3AN2 - chains B and I of the 10 polymer chains in the assembly; structure by X-ray diffraction, 3.60 A resolution.

Chain B:
Protein: Histone H4
From: Homo sapiens
UniProt: B2R4R0 (B2R4R0_HUMAN); residues 0-102 here correspond to UniProt positions 1-103 (UniProt number = residue number + 1)
Sequence (106 residues; numbered -3 to 102; the number before each row is that of its first residue; numbers below 1 keep their minus sign (Gly-3 is residue -3)):
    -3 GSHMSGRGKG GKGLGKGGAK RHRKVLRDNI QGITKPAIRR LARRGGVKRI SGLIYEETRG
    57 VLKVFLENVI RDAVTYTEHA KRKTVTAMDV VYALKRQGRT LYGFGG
Unresolved in the structure: -3 to 24
Sequence notes: expression tag (-3 to -1)

Chain I:
Molecule: 147 mer DNA
Sequence (147 nucleotides; numbered -73 to 73; the number before each row is that of its first residue; numbers below 1 keep their minus sign (DA-73 is residue -73)):
   -73 ATCCTTCGTT GGAAACGGGA TTTCTTCATT TCATGCTAGA CAGAAGAATT CTCAGTAACT
   -13 TCTTTGTGCT GGTAACCAGC ACAAAGAAGT TACTGAGAAT TCTTCTGTCT AGCATGAAAT
    47 GAAGAAATCC CGTTTCCAAC GAAGGAT
Unresolved in the structure: -73 to -61, 61-73

Interface between chain B and chain I:
Residue-residue contacts - 6 pairs, chain B then chain I:
  Thr30(B) with DT-13(I), sugar contact
  Pro32(B) with DT-13(I), phosphate contact
  Arg36(B) with DT-13(I), salt bridge to the phosphate
  Arg45(B) with DT-4(I), hydrogen bond to the sugar; DG-3(I), sugar contact
  Thr80(B) with DT-24(I), sugar contact
Other interface residues (no listed pair), chain I (5 interface residues in all): DC-12

Overview:
The chain B/chain I interface involves 5 residues from each chain, with 1 hydrogen bond and 1 salt bridge.
Among the polar pairs are Arg45(B)-DT-4(I) and Arg36(B)-DT-13(I).
Here chain B is Histone H4 (Homo sapiens) and chain I is 147 mer DNA. Entry 3AN2 (The structure of the
centromeric nucleosome containing CENP-A) was determined by X-ray diffraction.
